PDB entry 6J6Q | electron microscopy, 3.70 A resolution | chains A and L of the 42 polymer chains in the assembly

Chain A:
Protein: Pre-mRNA-splicing factor 8
From: Saccharomyces cerevisiae (strain ATCC 204508 / S288c)
UniProtKB: P33334 (PRP8_YEAST); residues 1-2413 here = UniProt positions 1-2413
Sequence (2413 residues; numbered 1 to 2413; the number before each row is that of its first residue):
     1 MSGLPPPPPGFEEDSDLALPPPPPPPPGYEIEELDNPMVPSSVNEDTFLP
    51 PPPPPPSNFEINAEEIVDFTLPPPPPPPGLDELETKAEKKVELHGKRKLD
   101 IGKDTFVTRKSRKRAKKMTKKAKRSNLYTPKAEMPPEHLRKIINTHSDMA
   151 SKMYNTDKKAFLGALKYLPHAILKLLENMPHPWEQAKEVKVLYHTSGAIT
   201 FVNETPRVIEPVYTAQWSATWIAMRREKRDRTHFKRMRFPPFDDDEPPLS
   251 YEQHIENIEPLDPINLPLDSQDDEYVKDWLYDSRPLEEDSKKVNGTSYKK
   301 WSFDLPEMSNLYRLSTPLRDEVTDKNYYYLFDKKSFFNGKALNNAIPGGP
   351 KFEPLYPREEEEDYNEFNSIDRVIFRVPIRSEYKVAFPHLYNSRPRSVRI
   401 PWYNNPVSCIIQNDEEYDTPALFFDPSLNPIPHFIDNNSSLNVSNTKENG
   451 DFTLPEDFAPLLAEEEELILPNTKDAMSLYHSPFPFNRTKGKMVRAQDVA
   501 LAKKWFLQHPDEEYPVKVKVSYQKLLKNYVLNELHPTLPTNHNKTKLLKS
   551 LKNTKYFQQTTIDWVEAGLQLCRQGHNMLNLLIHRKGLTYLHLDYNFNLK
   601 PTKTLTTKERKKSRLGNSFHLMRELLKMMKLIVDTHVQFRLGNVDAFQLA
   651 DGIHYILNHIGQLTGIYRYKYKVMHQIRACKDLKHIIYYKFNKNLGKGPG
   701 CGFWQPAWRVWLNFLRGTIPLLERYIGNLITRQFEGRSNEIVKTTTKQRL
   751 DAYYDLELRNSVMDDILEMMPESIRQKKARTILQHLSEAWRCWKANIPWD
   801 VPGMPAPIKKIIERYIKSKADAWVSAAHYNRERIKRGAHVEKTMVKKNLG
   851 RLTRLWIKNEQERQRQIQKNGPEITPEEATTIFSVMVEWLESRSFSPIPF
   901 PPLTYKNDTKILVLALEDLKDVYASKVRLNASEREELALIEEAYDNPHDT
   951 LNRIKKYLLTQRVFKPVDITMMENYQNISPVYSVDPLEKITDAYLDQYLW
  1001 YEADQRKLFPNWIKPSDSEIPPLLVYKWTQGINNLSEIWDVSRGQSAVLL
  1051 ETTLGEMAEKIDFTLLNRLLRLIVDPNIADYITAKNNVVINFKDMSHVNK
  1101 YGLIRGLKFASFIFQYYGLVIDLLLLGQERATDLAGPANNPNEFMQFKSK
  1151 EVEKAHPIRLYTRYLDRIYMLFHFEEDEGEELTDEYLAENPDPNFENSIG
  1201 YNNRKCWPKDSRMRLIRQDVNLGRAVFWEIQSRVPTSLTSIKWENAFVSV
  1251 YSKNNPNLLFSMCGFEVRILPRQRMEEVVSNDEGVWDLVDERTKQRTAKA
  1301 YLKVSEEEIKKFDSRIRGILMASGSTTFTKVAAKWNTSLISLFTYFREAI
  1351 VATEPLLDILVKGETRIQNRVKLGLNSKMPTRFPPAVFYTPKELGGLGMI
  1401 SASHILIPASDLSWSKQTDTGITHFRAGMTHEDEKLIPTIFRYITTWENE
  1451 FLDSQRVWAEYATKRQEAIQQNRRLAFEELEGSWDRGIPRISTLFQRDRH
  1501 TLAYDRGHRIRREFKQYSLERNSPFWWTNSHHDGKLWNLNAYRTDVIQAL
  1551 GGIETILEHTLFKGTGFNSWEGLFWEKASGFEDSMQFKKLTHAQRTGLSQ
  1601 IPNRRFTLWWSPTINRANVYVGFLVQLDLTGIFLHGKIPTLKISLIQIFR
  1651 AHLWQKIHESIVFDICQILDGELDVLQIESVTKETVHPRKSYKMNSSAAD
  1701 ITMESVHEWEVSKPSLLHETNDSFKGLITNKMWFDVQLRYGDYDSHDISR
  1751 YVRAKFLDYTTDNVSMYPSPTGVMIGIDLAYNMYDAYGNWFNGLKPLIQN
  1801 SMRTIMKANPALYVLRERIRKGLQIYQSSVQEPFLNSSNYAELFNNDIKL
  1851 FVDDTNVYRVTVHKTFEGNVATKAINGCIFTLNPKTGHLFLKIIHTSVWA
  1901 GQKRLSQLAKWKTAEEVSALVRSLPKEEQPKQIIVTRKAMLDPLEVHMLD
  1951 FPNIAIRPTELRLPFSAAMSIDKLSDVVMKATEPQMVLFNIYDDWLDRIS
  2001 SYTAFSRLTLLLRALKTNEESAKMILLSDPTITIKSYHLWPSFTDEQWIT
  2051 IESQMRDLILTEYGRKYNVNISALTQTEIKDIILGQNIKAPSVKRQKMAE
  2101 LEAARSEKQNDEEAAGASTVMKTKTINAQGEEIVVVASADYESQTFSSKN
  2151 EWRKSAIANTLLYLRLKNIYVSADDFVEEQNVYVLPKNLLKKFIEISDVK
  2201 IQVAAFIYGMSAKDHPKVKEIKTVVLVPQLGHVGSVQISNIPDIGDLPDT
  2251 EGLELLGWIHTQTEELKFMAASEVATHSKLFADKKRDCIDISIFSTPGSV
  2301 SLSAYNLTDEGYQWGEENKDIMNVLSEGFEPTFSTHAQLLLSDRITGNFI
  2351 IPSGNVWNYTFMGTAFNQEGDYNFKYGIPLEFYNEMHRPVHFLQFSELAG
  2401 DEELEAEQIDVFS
Disordered / not traced: 1-126, 435-449, 1578-1598, 1830-1839, 2086-2413
Residues lining bound ligands: inositol hexakisphosphate (IHP): Lys228, Arg236, Lys517, His659, Lys684, His685, Tyr688, Tyr689, Asn692, Lys697, Gly698
Curated features (UniProtKB/Swiss-Prot):
  - region: Met1585 to Leu1598 (Important for branch point selection)

Chain L:
Molecule: U2 snRNA
From: Saccharomyces cerevisiae S288c
Sequence (1175 nucleotides; each row starts with the number of its first residue):
     1 ACGAAUCUCUUUGCCUUUUGGCUUAGAUCAAGUGUAGUAUCUGUUCUUUU
    51 CAGUGUAACAACUGAAAUGACCUCAAUGAGGCUCAUUACCUUUUAAUUUG
   101 UUACAAUACACAUUUUUUGGCACCCAAAAUAAUAAAAUGGACGGGAAGAG
   151 ACUUUUUAAGCAAGUUGUUUUCCGCUAAUGUCAGGUCUCACUACUUUUUG
   201 CUGCUAUUUUUCUUCGCUCAUGGUUUCUUCAUAAGGCGUUUUUAUGAUGG
   251 UUUUUCGAAAUUGGUUUUUGAGACGACGGUUGCUCAAGGUUAUUGUUUUU
   301 GUUUUCUUCUGGUUGUUUUCUAUUUUCUUUUUUUUAGCUUUCUGUUUCUC
   351 CCUUAGUUUGGCUUUUUGCUUCAUACUCUUCCCUGUCUUUCCGAGCCGUU
   401 UAUGUCCAACGCGGGAUUUGGUUUUUCUUUAUCGAUGGGAAGAAAUGGUG
   451 CUAUAGUAGGUUGGGAGAUAAUAUUUAUGGUAUGGGGUGCUAGUGCGGAU
   501 GGGGCGCUCUUAUUGUUGAUUUCUUCGCUCGUCUUCUUUUUCUGGUGGCG
   551 CUGCAAGAGGAAGUUUUUCGACUUUGUUAUGAUUUUUGGUUUGCAAGGAA
   601 AGGUGUCUUACGAUUCUUUUUUUGAUGUAAUAGGAUAAGCUUGCUUAUCC
   651 CCCAAGUAUCGGCCAAAGUUGUUGAUUUUCCUUUUGAAGUGUCCUCGGUU
   701 UGAGGGGGUGUAGGGUGGGGUUGGUCUACAAUAAGAGUGUUCCAUUGUUA
   751 ACGUGCUGGCGUCUUUUACUAUAUUUUUUUUCCCAGUUUAUUUUGUGCUU
   801 AUUUUCUCAUUGAGGAGAAGGAGCUCUUCUCGCAGGAUAUAAAUGGAGGU
   851 UUGCUAAAGGGGAGGAGAUGUGUUUGUGAGAAUACUGCUGAGAGAGUUCU
   901 GGAAGAGAAAAAAAGGAGGCAAUGGAAGGCGUUUGCUGGGAAAAGAGAAG
   951 AGCCAUGACUGCAUCUGUUGUUUCAAGGCCAGUUUUAUUAACCGCCUAUG
  1001 UCAUAGAGGCGUUUUUUUUGGAGGGAUUUGAAGAAUGCCGGCGGCAUCAA
  1051 GAAACGGACUUGAUGGUUGACGCCUGUUUUUAAAGUUAGAGACGUCGCGA
  1101 CCCUCGCACUUGUGGAGUCGUUCUUGACUUUUACUUUGGUCGCUUGAUGU
  1151 UUCUCUCGUCUUCCCGUUCGCUCUU
Disordered / not traced: 64-65, 76-77, 87-95, 132-138, 157-1081, 1087-1088, 1109-1113, 1132-1135, 1156-1158, 1170-1175

Interface between chain A and chain L:
Pairs across the interface - 50 pairs, chain A then chain L:
  Asp751(A) - C22(L)  sugar contact
  Asp755(A) - G21(L)  hydrogen bond to the sugar
  Asp755(A) - C22(L)  sugar contact
  Arg759(A) - G21(L)  sugar contact
  Arg780(A) - G20(L)  sugar contact
  Gln784(A) - U19(L)  hydrogen bond to the sugar
  Gln784(A) - G20(L)  sugar contact
  Gln784(A) - G21(L)  phosphate contact
  Ser787(A) - G21(L)  phosphate contact
  Ser787(A) - C22(L)  hydrogen bond to the phosphate
  Trp790(A) - U23(L)  hydrogen bond to the phosphate
  Arg791(A) - C22(L)  salt bridge to the phosphate
  Lys794(A) - A25(L)  salt bridge to the phosphate
  Lys819(A) - U23(L)  salt bridge to the phosphate
  Trp823(A) - U24(L)  hydrogen bond to the phosphate
  Thr843(A) - U24(L)  base contact
  Lys846(A) - U24(L)  sugar contact
  Lys847(A) - U23(L)  hydrogen bond to the phosphate
  Lys847(A) - U24(L)  salt bridge to the phosphate
  Gly850(A) - U24(L)  sugar contact
  Arg851(A) - U24(L)  salt bridge to the phosphate
  Arg854(A) - A25(L)  salt bridge to the phosphate
  Arg928(A) - G32(L)  base contact
  Leu929(A) - A30(L)  sugar contact
  Leu929(A) - A31(L)  phosphate contact
  Asn930(A) - C29(L)  phosphate contact
  Asn930(A) - A30(L)  sugar contact
  Ala931(A) - A30(L)  hydrogen bond to the phosphate
  Arg934(A) - A31(L)  salt bridge to the phosphate
  Lys1093(A) - U24(L)  hydrogen bond to the sugar
  Lys1093(A) - A25(L)  base contact
  Lys1093(A) - A27(L)  salt bridge to the phosphate
  Asp1094(A) - A25(L)  base contact
  Ser1325(A) - G34(L)  base contact
  Ser1325(A) - U35(L)  hydrogen bond to the sugar
  Thr1327(A) - G34(L)  sugar contact
  Thr1327(A) - U35(L)  phosphate contact
  Lys1577(A) - G34(L)  phosphate contact
  Pro1602(A) - U35(L)  phosphate contact
  Asn1603(A) - U35(L)  hydrogen bond to the phosphate
  Thr1640(A) - A36(L)  hydrogen bond to the phosphate
  Ile1643(A) - G37(L)  phosphate contact
  Ile1643(A) - U38(L)  phosphate contact
  Arg1650(A) - U40(L)  base contact
  Glu1867(A) - U50(L)  phosphate contact
  Gly1868(A) - U47(L)  sugar contact
  Asn1869(A) - C46(L)  sugar contact
  Asn1869(A) - U47(L)  sugar contact
  Val1870(A) - C46(L)  sugar contact
  Val1870(A) - U47(L)  phosphate contact
Interface residues without a listed pair, chain A (44 interface residues in all): Thr604, Ala752, Thr781, Val927, Ile1601, Arg1604, Pro1639, Gln1647
Interface residues without a listed pair, chain L (23 interface residues in all): A39, U48

Overview:
The interface between chain A and chain L involves 44 residues on one side and 23 on the other; the contacts
include 11 hydrogen bonds and 8 salt bridges. Polar contacts include Asp755(A)-G21(L), Gln784(A)-U19(L) and
Lys1093(A)-U24(L). Bound to chain A: inositol hexakisphosphate.
Here chain A is Pre-mRNA-splicing factor 8 (Saccharomyces cerevisiae (strain ATCC 204508 / S288c)) and chain L
is U2 snRNA (Saccharomyces cerevisiae S288c). Entry 6J6Q (Cryo-EM structure of the yeast B*-b2 complex at an
average resolution of 3.7 angstrom) was determined by electron microscopy together with 6J6G, 6J6H and 6J6N
from the same study.
